PDB entry 8HIO | electron microscopy, 3.73 A resolution | chains B and D of the 3 polymer chains in the assembly

[Chain B]
Molecule: 56-nt RNA strand
Organism: Mycolicibacterium mucogenicum
Sequence (56 nucleotides; each row starts with the number of its first residue; numbers below 1 keep their minus sign (G-35 is residue -35)):
   -35 GUGUCAUAGC CCAGCUUGGC GGGCGAAGGC CAAGACGGAG AUGAGGUGCG CGUGGC
Disordered / not traced: -35 to -32, 16-20
Bound ions: Mg2+: G-22, C-21

[Chain D]
Molecule: Cas12m2
Organism: Mycolicibacterium mucogenicum
Chain sequence (596 residues; row label = number of the first residue in the row):
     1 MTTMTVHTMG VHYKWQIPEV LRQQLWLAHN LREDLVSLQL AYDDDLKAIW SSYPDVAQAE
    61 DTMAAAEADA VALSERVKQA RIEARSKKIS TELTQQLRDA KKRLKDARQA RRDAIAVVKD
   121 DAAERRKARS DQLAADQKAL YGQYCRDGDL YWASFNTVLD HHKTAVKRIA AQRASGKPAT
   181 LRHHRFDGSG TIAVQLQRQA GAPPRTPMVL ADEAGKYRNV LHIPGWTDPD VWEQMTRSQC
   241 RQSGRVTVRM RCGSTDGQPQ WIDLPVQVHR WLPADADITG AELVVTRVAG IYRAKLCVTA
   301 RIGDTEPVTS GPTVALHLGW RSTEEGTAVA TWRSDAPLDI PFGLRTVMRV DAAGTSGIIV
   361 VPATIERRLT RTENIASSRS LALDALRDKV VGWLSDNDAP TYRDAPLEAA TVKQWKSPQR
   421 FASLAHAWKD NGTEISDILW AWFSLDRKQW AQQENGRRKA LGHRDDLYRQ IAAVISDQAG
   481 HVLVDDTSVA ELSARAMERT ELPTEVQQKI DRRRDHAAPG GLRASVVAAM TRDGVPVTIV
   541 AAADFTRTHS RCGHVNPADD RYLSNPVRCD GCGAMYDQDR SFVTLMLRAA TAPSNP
Disordered / not traced: 1-17, 65-94, 189-250, 262-596

[How chain B and chain D interact]
Residue-residue contacts - 6 pairs, chain B then chain D:
  C-31(B) - Gln172(D)  hydrogen bond to the base
  C-31(B) - Lys177(D)  hydrogen bond to the base
  U-29(B) - Lys101(D)  hydrogen bond to the sugar
  A-28(B) - Leu97(D)  phosphate contact
  A-28(B) - Lys101(D)  salt bridge to the phosphate
  C-12(B) - Arg182(D)  salt bridge to the phosphate
Other interface residues (no listed pair), chain B (6 interface residues in all): A-30, A-9
Other interface residues (no listed pair), chain D (8 interface residues in all): Gly176, Pro178, Arg185

[In short]
6 residues of chain B and 8 residues of chain D are in contact; the contacts include 3 hydrogen bonds and 2
salt bridges. Polar pairs include C-31(B)-Gln172(D), C-31(B)-Lys177(D) and U-29(B)-Lys101(D). G-22(B) and
C-21(B) form the Mg2+ site.
Here chain B is a 56-nt RNA strand and chain D is Cas12m2, both from Mycolicibacterium mucogenicum. Entry 8HIO
(Cryo-EM structure of the Cas12m2-crRNA binary complex) was determined by electron microscopy (same
publication as 8HHL and 8HHM).
